PDB entry 6FYU | X-ray diffraction, 2.64 A resolution | chains E and G of the 9 polymer chains in the assembly

[Chain E]
Name: Hemagglutinin
Organism: Influenza A virus
UniProtKB: A0A0C4ZTH5 (A0A0C4ZTH5_9INFA); residues 1-176 here correspond to UniProt positions 340-515 (UniProt number = residue number + 339)
Chain sequence (183 residues; numbered 1 to 183; the number before each row is that of its first residue):
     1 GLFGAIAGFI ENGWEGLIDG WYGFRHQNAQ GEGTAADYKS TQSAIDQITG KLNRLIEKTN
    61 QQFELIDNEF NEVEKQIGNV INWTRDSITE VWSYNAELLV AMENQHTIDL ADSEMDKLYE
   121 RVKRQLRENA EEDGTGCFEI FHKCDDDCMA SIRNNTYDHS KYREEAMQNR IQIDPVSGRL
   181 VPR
Disordered / not traced: 1-4, 173-183
Differences from the reference sequence: expression tag (177-183)
Disulfides: Cys144-Cys148
Covalent attachments: N-acetylglucosamine (NAG) linked to Asn82, Asn154
Bound ions: Na+: Asp46 (shared with 1 residue of chain F)

[Chain G]
Name: Hemagglutinin
Organism: Influenza A virus
UniProtKB: A0A4Y5QYN9 (A0A4Y5QYN9_9INFA); the construct lacks a stretch of the UniProt sequence and is renumbered around it, so the offset changes along the chain: 11-141 = UniProt 19-149; 143-158 = UniProt 150-165; 159-330 = UniProt 168-339
Chain sequence (321 residues; numbered 11 to 330 plus 2 insertion-coded residues; 1 number in that range is skipped by the numbering (no residue carries it; nothing is unmodelled there); the number before each row is that of its first residue; a row labelled like 158A-158B holds insertion residues (158A, then the next letters in order)):
    11 DKICLGHHAV SNGTKVNTLT ERGVEVVNAT ETVERTNIPR ICSKGKRTVD LGQCGLLGTI
    71 TGPPQCDQFL EFSADLIIER REGSDVCYPG KFVNEEALRQ ILRESGGIDK EAMGFTYSGI
   131 RTNGATSACR R
   143 SGSSFYAEMK WLLSNT
158A-158B DN
   159 AAFPQMTKSY KNTRKSPALI VWGIHHSVST AEQTKLYGSG NKLVTVGSSN YQQSFVPSPG
   219 ARPQVNGLSG RIDFHWLMLN PNDTVTFSFN GAFIAPDRAS FLRGKSMGIQ SGVQVDANCE
   279 GDCYHSGGTI ISNLPFQNID SRAVGKCPRY VKQRSLLLAT GMKNVPEIPK GR
Disordered / not traced: 328-330
Disulfides: Cys52-Cys277, Cys64-Cys76, Cys97-Cys139, Cys281-Cys305
Covalent attachments: N-acetylglucosamine (NAG) linked to Asn38, Asn240
Bound ions: Na+ near Asp95 (its only coordinating residue here)

[Interface between chain E and chain G]
Pairs across the interface - 8 pairs, chain E then chain G:
  Glu74(E) with Ala107(G)
  Lys75(E) with Gln110(G); Ile111(G); Glu114(G), salt bridge
  Gln76(E) with Glu106(G); Gln110(G)
  Asn79(E) with Gln110(G), hydrogen bond
  Glu90(E) with Arg307(G), salt bridge

[Summary]
5 residues of chain E face 6 of chain G across their interface; the contacts include 1 hydrogen bond and 2
salt bridges. Among the polar pairs are Lys75(E)-Glu114(G), Glu90(E)-Arg307(G) and Asn79(E)-Gln110(G).
N-acetylglucosamine is covalently linked to Asn82(E) and Asn154(E).
Here chain E is Hemagglutinin and chain G is Hemagglutinin, both from Influenza A virus. Entry 6FYU (Structure
of H7(A/Shanghai/2/2013) Influenza Hemagglutinin in complex SD36) was determined by X-ray diffraction,
deposited together with 6CNV, 6FYT and 6FYW.
